PDB entry 3PXS | X-ray diffraction, 2.22 A resolution | chains A and F of the 6 polymer chains in the assembly

Chain A:
Protein: Methylamine utilization protein MauG
From: Paracoccus denitrificans
Notes: EC 1.-.-.-
UniProt: Q51658 (MAUG_PARDP); residues 1-367 here correspond to UniProt positions 21-387 (UniProt number = residue number + 20)
Chain sequence (373 residues; each row starts with the number of its first residue):
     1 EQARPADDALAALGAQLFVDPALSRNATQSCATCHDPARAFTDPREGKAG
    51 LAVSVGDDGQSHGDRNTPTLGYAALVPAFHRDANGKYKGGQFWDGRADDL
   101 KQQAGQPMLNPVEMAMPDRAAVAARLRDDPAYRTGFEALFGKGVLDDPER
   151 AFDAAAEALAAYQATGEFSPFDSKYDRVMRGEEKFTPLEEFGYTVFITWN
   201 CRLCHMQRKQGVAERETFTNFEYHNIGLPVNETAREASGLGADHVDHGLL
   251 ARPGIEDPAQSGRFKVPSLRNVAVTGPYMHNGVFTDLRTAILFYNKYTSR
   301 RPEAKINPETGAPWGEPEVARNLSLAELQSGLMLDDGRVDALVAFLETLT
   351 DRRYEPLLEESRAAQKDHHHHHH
Unresolved in the structure: 1-5, 360-373
Differences from the reference sequence: expression tag (368-373)
Bound ions: heme c Fe site 1 near His35 (its only coordinating residue here); Ca2+: Asn66, Thr275, Pro277; heme c Fe site 2: His205, Tyr294; Na+ site 1: Asn231, Thr233; Na+ site 2: Leu250, Arg252, Ile255
Small-molecule neighbours:
  - heme c (HEC), molecule 1: Gln29, Ser30, Cys31, Cys34, His35, Ser54, Val55, Gly56, Arg65, Asn66, Thr67, Pro68, Thr69, Leu70, Gln91, Phe92, Trp93, Arg96, Leu100, Gln103, Ala104, Pro107, Met108, Glu113, Met114, Leu159, Gln163, Lys265
  - heme c (HEC), molecule 2: Trp93, Asn200, Cys201, Cys204, His205, His224, Ile226, Leu228, Phe264, Lys265, Val266, Pro267, Leu269, Val272, Tyr278, Met279, His280, Leu287, Ala290, Ile291, Tyr294, Ser324, Glu327, Leu334, Leu342, Leu346
UniProt features mapped onto this chain:
  - binding site (heme c): Cys31, Cys34, His35, Cys201, Cys204, His205, His280
What the authors report for this chain:
  - heme c coordination: His35, His205, Tyr294
  - binding site for heme c: Phe92, Gln103, Pro107, Glu113
  - mutagenesis - Y294H: abolished catalytic activity (citing earlier work)
  - catalytic residues: Gln103, Pro107, Glu113 (proposed by the authors, not directly observed)

Chain F:
Protein: Methylamine dehydrogenase heavy chain
From: Paracoccus denitrificans
Notes: EC 1.4.99.3
UniProt: A1BB97 (A1BB97_PARDP); residues 1-386 here correspond to UniProt positions 32-417 (UniProt number = residue number + 31)
Chain sequence (386 residues; each row starts with the number of its first residue):
     1 QDAPEAETQAQETQGQAAARAAAADLAAGQDDEPRILEAPAPDARRVYVN
    51 DPAHFAAVTQQFVIDGEAGRVIGMIDGGFLPNPVVADDGSFIAHASTVFS
   101 RIARGERTDYVEVFDPVTLLPTADIELPDAPRFLVGTYPWMTSLTPDGKT
   151 LLFYQFSPAPAVGVVDLEGKAFKRMLDVPDCYHIFPTAPDTFFMHCRDGS
   201 LAKVAFGTEGTPEITHTEVFHPEDEFLINHPAYSQKAGRLVWPTYTGKIH
   251 QIDLSSGDAKFLPAVEALTEAERADGWRPGGWQQVAYHRALDRIYLLVDQ
   301 RDEWRHKTASRFVVVLDAKTGERLAKFEMGHEIDSINVSQDEKPLLYALS
   351 TGDKTLYIHDAESGEELRSVNQLGHGPQVITTADMG
Unresolved in the structure: 1-10
Cystine bridges: Cys181-Cys196
Small-molecule neighbours: PG6 (1-(2-methoxy-ethoxy)-2-{2-[2-(2-methoxy-ethoxy]-ethoxy}-ethane): Val219, Phe220, Phe261, Leu262

How chain A and chain F interact:
Pairs across the interface - 10 pairs, chain A then chain F:
  Asn84(A) with Glu33(F)
  Arg208(A) with Gly29(F), hydrogen bond (side chain-backbone); Asp31(F)
  Lys209(A) with Asp31(F), hydrogen bond (backbone-side chain); Asp32(F); Glu33(F), salt bridge; Pro34(F)
  Gln210(A) with Asp31(F), hydrogen bond (backbone-side chain); Asp32(F); Pro34(F)
Interface residues without a listed pair, chain A (5 interface residues in all): Lys86
Interface residues without a listed pair, chain F (6 interface residues in all): Gln30

Overview:
The interface between chain A and chain F involves 5 residues on one side and 6 on the other; the contacts
include 3 hydrogen bonds and 1 salt bridge. Among the polar pairs are Lys209(A)-Glu33(F), Arg208(A)-Gly29(F)
and Lys209(A)-Asp31(F). The paper reports catalytic residues Gln103(A), Pro107(A) and Glu113(A); Y294H of
chain A abolishes catalytic activity.
Here chain A is Methylamine utilization protein MauG and chain F is Methylamine dehydrogenase heavy chain,
both from Paracoccus denitrificans. Entry 3PXS (Crystal Structure of Diferrous MauG in Complex with
Pre-Methylamine Dehydrogenase:) was determined by X-ray diffraction (same publication as 3PXT and 3PXW).
